Entry 5IOJ (X-ray diffraction, 1.76 A resolution); this record covers chains A and B.

# Chain A (and B)
Molecule: Haloalkylphosphorus hydrolase
From: Sphingobium sp. TCM1
Notes: chain B of this document is another copy of the same molecule, construct and numbering; everything in this record applies to it too
Reference sequence: A0A077JBW9 (A0A077JBW9_9SPHN); residues 1-583 here = UniProt positions 1-583
Sequence (591 residues; each row starts with the number of its first residue):
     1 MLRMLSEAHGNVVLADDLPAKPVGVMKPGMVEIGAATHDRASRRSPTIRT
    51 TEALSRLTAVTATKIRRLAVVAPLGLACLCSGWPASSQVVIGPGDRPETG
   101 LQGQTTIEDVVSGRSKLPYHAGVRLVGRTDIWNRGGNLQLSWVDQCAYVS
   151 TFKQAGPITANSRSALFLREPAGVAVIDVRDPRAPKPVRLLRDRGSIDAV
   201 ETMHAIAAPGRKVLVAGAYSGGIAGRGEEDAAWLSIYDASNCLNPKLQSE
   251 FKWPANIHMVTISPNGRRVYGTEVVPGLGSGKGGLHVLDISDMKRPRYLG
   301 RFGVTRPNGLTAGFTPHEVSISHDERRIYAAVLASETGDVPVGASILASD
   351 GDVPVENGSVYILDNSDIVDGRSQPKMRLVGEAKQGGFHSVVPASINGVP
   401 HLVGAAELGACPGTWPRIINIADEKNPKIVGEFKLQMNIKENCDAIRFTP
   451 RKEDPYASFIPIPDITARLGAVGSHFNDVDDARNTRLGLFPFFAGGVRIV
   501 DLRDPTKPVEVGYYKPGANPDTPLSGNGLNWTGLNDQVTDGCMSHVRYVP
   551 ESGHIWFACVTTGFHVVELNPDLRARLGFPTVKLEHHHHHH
Disordered / not traced: 1-87, 582-591 (chain B: 1-87, 583-591)
Differences from the reference sequence: expression tag (584-591)
Cystine bridges: Cys-146/Cys-242, Cys-411/Cys-443, Cys-542/Cys-559

# Interface between chain A and chain B
Pairs across the interface (81; chain A residue first):
  Ile-107(A) with Phe-167(B), hydrophobic
  Val-111(A) with Arg-169(B)
  Gln-154(A) with Ile-465(B)
  Pro-157(A) with Ile-462(B), hydrophobic
  Ile-158(A) with Asp-454(B); Pro-455(B)
  Thr-159(A) with Thr-449(B)
  Arg-163(A) with Arg-447(B), hydrogen bond (side chain-backbone); Phe-448(B), hydrogen bond (side chain-backbone); Pro-450(B)
  Leu-166(A) with Glu-108(B)
  Phe-167(A) with Ile-107(B), hydrophobic; Phe-448(B), hydrophobic; Ile-465(B), hydrophobic
  Ile-223(A) with Glu-453(B)
  Arg-226(A) with Glu-453(B), salt bridge
  His-258(A) with Tyr-456(B)
  Val-274(A) with Tyr-456(B)
  Val-275(A) with Pro-455(B), hydrophobic; Tyr-456(B)
  Leu-278(A) with Pro-455(B); Tyr-456(B), hydrophobic; Phe-459(B), hydrophobic
  Leu-333(A) with Phe-459(B), hydrophobic
  Val-342(A) with Phe-459(B), hydrophobic
  Ser-345(A) with Phe-459(B); Ile-460(B); Pro-461(B)
  Ile-346(A) with Ile-460(B), hydrophobic
  Leu-347(A) with Ile-460(B), hydrophobic; Ile-462(B), hydrophobic
  Arg-447(A) with Arg-163(B), hydrogen bond (backbone-side chain)
  Phe-448(A) with Thr-159(B); Arg-163(B), hydrogen bond (backbone-side chain); Phe-167(B), hydrophobic
  Thr-449(A) with Thr-159(B)
  Pro-450(A) with Arg-163(B)
  Glu-453(A) with Ile-223(B); Arg-226(B), salt bridge
  Asp-454(A) with Ile-158(B)
  Pro-455(A) with Ile-158(B), hydrophobic; Val-275(B), hydrophobic; Leu-278(B)
  Tyr-456(A) with Ile-158(B), hydrophobic; His-258(B); Val-274(B); Val-275(B); Leu-278(B), hydrophobic
  Phe-459(A) with Leu-333(B), hydrophobic; Val-342(B), hydrophobic; Ser-345(B)
  Ile-460(A) with Ser-345(B); Ile-346(B), hydrophobic; Leu-347(B), hydrophobic
  Pro-461(A) with Ser-345(B)
  Ile-462(A) with Pro-157(B), hydrophobic; Leu-347(B), hydrophobic; Trp-531(B), hydrophobic
  Ile-465(A) with Gln-154(B); Phe-167(B), hydrophobic
  Arg-468(A) with Leu-529(B); Asn-530(B), hydrogen bond (side chain-backbone); Trp-531(B)
  Asp-521(A) with Gln-537(B), hydrogen bond
  Asn-527(A) with Val-110(B); Asn-535(B), hydrogen bond (backbone-side chain); Gln-537(B); Val-538(B)
  Gly-528(A) with Asn-535(B), hydrogen bond (backbone-side chain)
  Leu-529(A) with Val-110(B), hydrophobic; Arg-468(B); Asn-535(B)
  Asn-530(A) with Arg-468(B), hydrogen bond (backbone-side chain)
  Trp-531(A) with Ile-462(B), hydrophobic; Arg-468(B)
  Asn-535(A) with Asn-527(B), hydrogen bond (side chain-backbone); Gly-528(B), hydrogen bond (side chain-backbone)
  Gln-537(A) with Asp-521(B), hydrogen bond; Asn-527(B); Gln-537(B), hydrogen bond
  Val-538(A) with Asn-527(B)
Other interface residues (no listed pair), chain A (51 interface residues in all): Glu-108, Val-110, Lys-116, Ala-155, Arg-169, Pro-276, Gly-343, Leu-469
Other interface residues (no listed pair), chain B (53 interface residues in all): Val-111, Lys-116, Ala-155, Leu-166, Ala-224, Gly-225, Pro-276, Gly-343, Leu-469

# Summary
Chain A and chain B form an interface of 51 and 53 residues respectively, with 13 hydrogen bonds and 2 salt
bridges. Among the polar pairs are Arg-226(A)/Glu-453(B), Arg-163(A)/Arg-447(B) and Arg-163(A)/Phe-448(B).
Both chains are Haloalkylphosphorus hydrolase (Sphingobium sp. TCM1). Entry 5IOJ (Crystal structure of the
Sphingobium sp. TCM1 phosphotriesterase without the binuclear manganese center) was determined by X-ray
diffraction.
